PDB entry 1JLS | X-ray diffraction, 2.50 A resolution | chains B and A of the 4 polymer chains in the assembly

== Chain B (and A) ==
Molecule: Uracil phosphoribosyltransferase
Organism: Toxoplasma gondii
Notes: EC 2.4.2.9; chain A of this document is another copy of the same molecule, construct and numbering; everything in this record applies to it too
UniProt: Q26998 (UPP_TOXGO); numbering as in UniProt (aligned over 2-244)
Sequence (243 residues; row label = number of the first residue in the row):
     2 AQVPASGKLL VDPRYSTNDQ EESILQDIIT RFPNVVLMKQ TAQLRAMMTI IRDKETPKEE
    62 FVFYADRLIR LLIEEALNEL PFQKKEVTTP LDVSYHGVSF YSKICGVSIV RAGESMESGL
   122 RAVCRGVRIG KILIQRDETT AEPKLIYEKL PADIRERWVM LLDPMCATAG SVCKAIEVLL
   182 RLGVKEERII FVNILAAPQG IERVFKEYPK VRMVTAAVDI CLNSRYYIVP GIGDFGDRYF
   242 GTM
Not modelled in the structure: 2-20 (chain A: 2-20, 139-142, 244)
Construct notes: conflict Q84 (Glu in Q26998), E157 (Asp in Q26998); engineered mutation V128 (Cys in Q26998)
Curated features (UniProtKB/Swiss-Prot):
  - binding site (GTP): K59, R68, Y102 to I105, R129, R158
  - binding site (5-phospho-alpha-D-ribose 1-diphosphate): R112, R137, D164 to S172, D235
  - binding site (uracil): I229, G234 to F236
  - mutagenesis: K59 (K59A: GTP-induced enzymatic activation is reduced 4-fold), R68 (R68A: GTP-induced enzymatic activation is reduced 2-fold), K150 (K150A: GTP-induced enzymatic activation is reduced 4-fold), D235 (D235A/N: No enzymatic activity)
Residues lining bound ligands:
  - 1-O-pyrophosphono-5-O-phosphono-ribose: V111, R112, A113, R137, D164, M166, C167, A168, T169, A170, G171, S172, D235, G237, D238
  - uracil (URA): M166, Y227, Y228, I229, G234, D235, F236, G237
Reported in the primary citation:
  - binding site for uracil: M166, Y228, G234, F236
  - binding site for 1-O-pyrophosphono-5-O-phosphono-ribose: R112, R137, Y148, K150, D164, A168 to S172, D235
  - catalytic residues: D235 (proposed by the authors, not directly observed)
  - mutagenesis - D235A, D235N: abolished catalytic activity
  - contacts within the chain: D235-D238

== Chain B / chain A interface ==
Contacting residue pairs - 40 pairs, chain B then chain A:
  K59(B) - G127(A)
  K59(B) - R129(A)
  E60(B) - G127(A)
  V63(B) - R122(A)
  K104(B) - K59(A)
  R112(B) - K132(A)
  R112(B) - Y148(A)
  R112(B) - K150(A)
  E115(B) - E115(A)
  E115(B) - K132(A)  salt bridge
  E118(B) - F241(A)
  R122(B) - V63(A)
  R122(B) - Y240(A)  hydrogen bond (side chain-backbone)
  R122(B) - F241(A)
  G127(B) - K59(A)
  R129(B) - F241(A)
  R129(B) - G242(A)  hydrogen bond (side chain-backbone)
  I130(B) - F241(A)  hydrogen bond (backbone-backbone)
  K132(B) - R112(A)
  K132(B) - E115(A)  salt bridge
  K132(B) - F241(A)
  L134(B) - L134(A)  hydrophobic
  L134(B) - Y148(A)  hydrophobic
  Q136(B) - Y148(A)
  I147(B) - I147(A)  hydrophobic
  Y148(B) - R112(A)
  Y148(B) - L134(A)  hydrophobic
  Y148(B) - Q136(A)
  K150(B) - R112(A)
  L151(B) - T243(A)
  P152(B) - T243(A)
  Y240(B) - R122(A)  hydrogen bond (backbone-side chain)
  F241(B) - E118(A)
  F241(B) - R122(A)
  F241(B) - R129(A)
  F241(B) - I130(A)  hydrogen bond (backbone-backbone)
  F241(B) - K132(A)
  G242(B) - R129(A)  hydrogen bond (backbone-side chain)
  T243(B) - I130(A)
  T243(B) - L151(A)
Also at the interface, not in a pair above, chain B (24 interface residues in all): V128
Also at the interface, not in a pair above, chain A (24 interface residues in all): E60, V111, V128, P152

== In short ==
The chain B/chain A interface involves 24 residues from each chain; the contacts include 6 hydrogen bonds and
2 salt bridges. Polar pairs include E115(B)-K132(A), R122(B)-Y240(A) and R129(B)-G242(A). Chain B binds
1-O-pyrophosphono-5-O-phosphono-ribose and uracil. The paper reports the catalytic residue D235(B); D235A and
D235N of chain B abolish catalytic activity.
Both chains are Uracil phosphoribosyltransferase (Toxoplasma gondii). Entry 1JLS (Structure of the uracil
phosphoribosyltransferase uracil/cpr 2 mutant C128V) was determined by X-ray diffraction (same publication as
1JLR).
